Entry 7FND (X-ray diffraction, 1.51 A resolution); this record covers chains A and B.

Chain A:
Name: Pre-mRNA-splicing factor 8
Source organism: Saccharomyces cerevisiae S288C
UniProt: P33334 (PRP8_YEAST); residues 1836-2090 here = UniProt positions 1836-2090
Chain sequence (258 residues; numbered 1833 to 2090; the number before each row is that of its first residue):
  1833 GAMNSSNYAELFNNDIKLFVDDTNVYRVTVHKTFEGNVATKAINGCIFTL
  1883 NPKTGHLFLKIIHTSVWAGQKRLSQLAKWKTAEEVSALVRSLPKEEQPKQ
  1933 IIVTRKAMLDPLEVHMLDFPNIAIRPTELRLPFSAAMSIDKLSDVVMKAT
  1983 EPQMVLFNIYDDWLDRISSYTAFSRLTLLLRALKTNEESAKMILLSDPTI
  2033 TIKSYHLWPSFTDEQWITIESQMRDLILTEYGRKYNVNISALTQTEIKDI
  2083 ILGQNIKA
Disordered / not traced: 2070-2090
Construct notes: expression tag (1833-1835)
Curated features (UniProtKB/Swiss-Prot):
  - mutagenesis: Asp1853 (D1853A: Alters protein folding. Severely impaired growth. Strongly reduced growth at 35 degrees Celsius; when associated with A-1854; D1853N: Reduced growth at 30 degrees Celsius ...), Asp1854 (D1854A: Reduced growth at 30 degrees Celsius. Strongly reduced growth at 16 degrees Celsius. Strongly reduced growth at 35 degrees Celsius; when associated with A-1853 ...), Thr1855 (T1855A: Reduced growth at 30 degrees Celsius. Strongly reduced growth at 16 degrees Celsius), Thr1936 (T1936A: Reduced growth at 30 degrees Celsius. Strongly reduced growth at 16 degrees Celsius), Arg1937 (R1937K: Severely impaired growth. Reduced growth at 30 degrees Celsius. Strongly reduced growth at 16 degrees Celsius)

Chain B:
Name: A1 cistron-splicing factor AAR2
Source organism: Saccharomyces cerevisiae S288C
UniProt: P32357 (AAR2_YEAST); aligned to UniProt positions 1-317 over residues 1-317
Chain sequence (308 residues; row label = number of the first residue in the row; note: 13 numbers in that range are skipped by the numbering (no residue carries them; nothing is unmodelled there); numbers below 1 keep their minus sign (Gly-3 is residue -3)):
    -3 GAMAMNTVPFTSAPIEVTIGIDQYSFNVKENQPFHGIKDIPIGHVHVIHF
    47 QHADNSSMRYGYWFDCRMGNFYIQYDPKDGLYKMMEERDGAKFENIVHNF
    97 KERQMMVSYPKIDEDDTWYNLTEFVQMDKIRKIVRKDENQFSYVDSSMTT
   147 VQENEL
   166 SSSSSDPAHSLNYTVINFKSREAIRPGHEMEDFLDKSYYLNTVMLQGIFK
   216 NSSNYFGELQFAFLNAMFFGNYGSSLQWHAMIELICSSATVPKHMLDKLD
   266 EILYYQIKTLPEQYSDILLNERVWNICLYSSFQKNSLHNTEKIMENKYPE
   316 LL
Disordered / not traced: -3 to 0, 166-169
Construct notes: expression tag (-3 to 0); conflict Ser166 (Leu153 in P32357), Ser167 (Lys154 in P32357), Ser170 (Asp in P32357)
Small-molecule neighbours: ethyl (4-aminophenyl)methylcarbamate (VZU): Ala231, Gly235, Asn236, Tyr237, Ser240, Ile282, Leu283
Curated features (UniProtKB/Swiss-Prot):
  - region: Leu261 to Ile282 (Leucine-zipper)
  - modified residue: Ser253 (Phosphoserine), Thr274 (Phosphothreonine)

Interface between chain A and chain B:
Contacting residue pairs (17):
  Gln1907(A) - Met195(B)
  Gln1907(A) - Leu199(B)
  Leu1908(A) - Met195(B)  hydrophobic
  Trp1911(A) - Glu194(B)
  Trp1911(A) - Met195(B)
  Trp1911(A) - Phe198(B)  hydrophobic
  Asp1942(A) - Lys184(B)  salt bridge
  Asp1942(A) - Phe198(B)
  Glu1945(A) - Lys184(B)  salt bridge
  Val1946(A) - Ile189(B)  hydrophobic
  Val1946(A) - Glu194(B)
  Val1946(A) - Phe198(B)  hydrophobic
  His1947(A) - Glu194(B)  salt bridge
  Leu1949(A) - Lys184(B)
  Leu1949(A) - Ser185(B)
  Leu1949(A) - Arg186(B)
  Asp1950(A) - Arg186(B)  salt bridge

Overview:
9 residues of chain A face 8 of chain B across their interface, with 4 salt bridges. Polar contacts include
Asp1942(A)-Lys184(B), Glu1945(A)-Lys184(B) and His1947(A)-Glu194(B). Chain B binds ethyl
(4-aminophenyl)methylcarbamate. Curated annotation (UniProt) lists 5 mutagenesis sites on chain A.
Here chain A is Pre-mRNA-splicing factor 8 and chain B is A1 cistron-splicing factor AAR2, both from
Saccharomyces cerevisiae S288C. Entry 7FND (PanDDA analysis group deposition -- Aar2/RNaseH in complex with
fragment P07B06 from the F2X-Universal Library) was determined by X-ray diffraction, deposited together with
5ST0, 5ST1, 5ST2, 5ST3, 5ST4, 5ST5 and 248 further entries.
